PDB entry 6OV8 | X-ray diffraction, 2.61 A resolution | chains D and E of the 6 polymer chains in the assembly

Chain D (and E):
Molecule: Peptidase B
Organism: Escherichia coli (strain K12)
Notes: EC 3.4.11.23; chain E of this document is another copy of the same molecule, construct and numbering; everything in this record applies to it too
UniProtKB: P37095 (PEPB_ECOLI); numbering as in UniProt (aligned over 2-427)
Amino-acid sequence (430 residues; numbered -2 to 427; the number before each row is that of its first residue; numbers below 1 keep their minus sign (Ser-2 is residue -2)):
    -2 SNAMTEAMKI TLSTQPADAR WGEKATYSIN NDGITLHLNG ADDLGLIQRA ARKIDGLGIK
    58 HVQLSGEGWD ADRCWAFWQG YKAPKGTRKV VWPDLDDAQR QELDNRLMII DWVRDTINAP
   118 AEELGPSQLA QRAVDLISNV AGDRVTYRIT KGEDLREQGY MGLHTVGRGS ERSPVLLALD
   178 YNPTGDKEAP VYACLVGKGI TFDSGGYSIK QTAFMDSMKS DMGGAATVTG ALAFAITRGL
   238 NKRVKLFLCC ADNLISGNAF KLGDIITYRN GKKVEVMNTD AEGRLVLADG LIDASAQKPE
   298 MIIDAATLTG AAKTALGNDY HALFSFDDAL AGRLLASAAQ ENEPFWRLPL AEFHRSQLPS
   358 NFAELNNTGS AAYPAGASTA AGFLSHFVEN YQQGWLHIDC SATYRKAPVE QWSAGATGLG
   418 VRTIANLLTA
Disordered / not traced: -2 to 0 (chain E: -2)
Differences from the reference sequence: expression tag (-2 to 1)
Modified positions: Mse1 (selenomethionine); Mse5, Mse105, Mse158, Mse212, Mse215, Mse219, Mse274, Mse298 (selenomethionine; parent Met)
Metal / ion sites: Zn2+: Lys195, Asp218, Glu279; Mn2+: Asp200, Asp277, Glu279
What the authors report for this chain:
  - binding site for chloride ion: Arg281

Interface between chain D and chain E:
Pairs across the interface (40):
  Ala308(D) - Thr311(E)
  Lys310(D) - Pro371(E)
  Thr311(D) - Ala308(E)
  Thr311(D) - Thr311(E)
  Thr311(D) - Pro371(E)
  Thr311(D) - Ala372(E)
  Thr311(D) - Gly373(E)
  Ala312(D) - Ala312(E)  hydrophobic
  Leu313(D) - Pro346(E)  hydrophobic
  Leu313(D) - Ala372(E)
  Gly314(D) - Pro371(E)
  Gly314(D) - Ala372(E)
  Asp316(D) - Phe350(E)
  Asp316(D) - Gln354(E)  hydrogen bond
  Tyr317(D) - Pro346(E)  hydrophobic
  Tyr317(D) - Ala348(E)
  Tyr317(D) - Phe350(E)
  Trp343(D) - Arg344(E)  hydrogen bond (side chain-backbone)
  Trp343(D) - Leu345(E)
  Trp343(D) - Pro346(E)
  Arg344(D) - Trp343(E)  hydrogen bond (backbone-side chain)
  Leu345(D) - Trp343(E)
  Leu345(D) - Leu345(E)  hydrophobic
  Pro346(D) - Leu313(E)  hydrophobic
  Pro346(D) - Tyr317(E)  hydrophobic
  Pro346(D) - Trp343(E)
  Ala348(D) - Tyr317(E)
  Phe350(D) - Asp316(E)
  Phe350(D) - Tyr317(E)
  His351(D) - Tyr317(E)
  Gln354(D) - Asp316(E)  hydrogen bond
  Tyr370(D) - Glu407(E)  hydrogen bond
  Pro371(D) - Lys310(E)
  Pro371(D) - Thr311(E)
  Pro371(D) - Gly314(E)
  Ala372(D) - Thr311(E)
  Ala372(D) - Leu313(E)
  Ala372(D) - Gly314(E)
  Gly373(D) - Thr311(E)
  Glu407(D) - Tyr370(E)  hydrogen bond
Interface residues without a listed pair, chain D (26 interface residues in all): Asn315, Ala369, Ser375, Arg402, Val406
Interface residues without a listed pair, chain E (25 interface residues in all): Asn315, His351, Ala369, Ser375, Arg402

Summary:
26 residues of chain D and 25 residues of chain E are in contact; the contacts include 6 hydrogen bonds. Polar
contacts include Asp316(D)-Gln354(E), Trp343(D)-Arg344(E) and Tyr370(D)-Glu407(E). The Zn2+ site is built by
Lys195(D), Asp218(D) and Glu279(D). Asp200(D), Asp277(D) and Glu279(D) form the Mn2+ site. The paper reports a
binding site for chloride ion at Arg281(D).
Chain D and chain E are both Peptidase B (Escherichia coli (strain K12)); the structure, 2.6 Angstrom
Resolution Crystal Structure of Aminopeptidase B from Escherichia coli str. K-12 substr. MG1655, was
determined by X-ray diffraction (same publication as 6OAD).
